4XSX - chains B and C of the 6 polymer chains in the assembly; structure by X-ray diffraction, 3.71 A resolution.

[Chain B]
Protein: DNA-directed RNA polymerase subunit alpha
From: Escherichia coli O139:H28 (strain E24377A / ETEC)
Notes: EC 2.7.7.6
UniProt: A7ZSI4 (RPOA_ECO24); residues 1-234 here = UniProt positions 1-234
Sequence (239 residues; numbered 1 to 239; the number before each row is that of its first residue):
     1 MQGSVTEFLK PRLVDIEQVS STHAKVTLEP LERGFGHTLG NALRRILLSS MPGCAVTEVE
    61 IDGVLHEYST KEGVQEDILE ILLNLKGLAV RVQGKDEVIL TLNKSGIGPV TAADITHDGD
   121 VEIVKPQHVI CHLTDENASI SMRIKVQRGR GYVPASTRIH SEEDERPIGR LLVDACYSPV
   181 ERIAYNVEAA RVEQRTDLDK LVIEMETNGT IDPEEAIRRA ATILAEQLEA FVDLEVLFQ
Disordered / not traced: 1-5, 161-171, 237-239
Construct notes: expression tag (235-239)

[Chain C]
Protein: DNA-directed RNA polymerase subunit beta
From: Escherichia coli O139:H28 (strain E24377A / ETEC)
Notes: EC 2.7.7.6
UniProt: A7ZUK1 (RPOB_ECO24); residue numbers follow UniProt; this construct covers 1-1342
Sequence (1342 residues; each row starts with the number of its first residue):
     1 MVYSYTEKKR IRKDFGKRPQ VLDVPYLLSI QLDSFQKFIE QDPEGQYGLE AAFRSVFPIQ
    61 SYSGNSELQY VSYRLGEPVF DVQECQIRGV TYSAPLRVKL RLVIYEREAP EGTVKDIKEQ
   121 EVYMGEIPLM TDNGTFVING TERVIVSQLH RSPGVFFDSD KGKTHSSGKV LYNARIIPYR
   181 GSWLDFEFDP KDNLFVRIDR RRKLPATIIL RALNYTTEQI LDLFFEKVIF EIRDNKLQME
   241 LVPERLRGET ASFDIEANGK VYVEKGRRIT ARHIRQLEKD DVKLIEVPVE YIAGKVVAKD
   301 YIDESTGELI CAANMELSLD LLAKLSQSGH KRIETLFTND LDHGPYISET LRVDPTNDRL
   361 SALVEIYRMM RPGEPPTREA AESLFENLFF SEDRYDLSAV GRMKFNRSLL REEIEGSGIL
   421 SKDDIIDVMK KLIDIRNGKG EVDDIDHLGN RRIRSVGEMA ENQFRVGLVR VERAVKERLS
   481 LGDLDTLMPQ DMINAKPISA AVKEFFGSSQ LSQFMDQNNP LSEITHKRRI SALGPGGLTR
   541 ERAGFEVRDV HPTHYGRVCP IETPEGPNIG LINSLSVYAQ TNEYGFLETP YRKVTDGVVT
   601 DEIHYLSAIE EGNYVIAQAN SNLDEEGHFV EDLVTCRSKG ESSLFSRDQV DYMDVSTQQV
   661 VSVGASLIPF LEHDDANRAL MGANMQRQAV PTLRADKPLV GTGMERAVAV DSGVTAVAKR
   721 GGVVQYVDAS RIVIKVNEDE MYPGEAGIDI YNLTKYTRSN QNTCINQMPC VSLGEPVERG
   781 DVLADGPSTD LGELALGQNM RVAFMPWNGY NFEDSILVSE RVVQEDRFTT IHIQELACVS
   841 RDTKLGPEEI TADIPNVGEA ALSKLDESGI VYIGAEVTGG DILVGKVTPK GETQLTPEEK
   901 LLRAIFGEKA SDVKDSSLRV PNGVSGTVID VQVFTRDGVE KDKRALEIEE MQLKQAKKDL
   961 SEELQILEAG LFSRIRAVLV AGGVEAEKLD KLPRDRWLEL GLTDEEKQNQ LEQLAEQYDE
  1021 LKHEFEKKLE AKRRKITQGD DLAPGVLKIV KVYLAVKRRI QPGDKMAGRH GNKGVISKIN
  1081 PIEDMPYDEN GTPVDIVLNP LGVPSRMNIG QILETHLGMA AKGIGDKINA MLKQQQEVAK
  1141 LREFIQRAYD LGADVRQKVD LSTFSDEEVM RLAENLRKGM PIATPVFDGA KEAEIKELLK
  1201 LGDLPTSGQI RLYDGRTGEQ FERPVTVGYM YMLKLNHLVD DKMHARSTGS YSLVTQQPLG
  1261 GKAQFGGQRF GEMEVWALEA YGAAYTLQEM LTVKSDDVNG RTKMYKNIVD GNHQMEPGMP
  1321 ESFNVLLKEI RSLGINIELE DE
Disordered / not traced: 1-2
Ligand contacts: 42S (N'-hydroxy-N-phenyl-3-(trifluoromethyl)benzenecarboximidamide): Val550, His551, Pro552, Tyr555, Arg637, Gly640, Glu641, Ser642
UniProt features mapped onto this chain:
  - modified residue (N6-acetyllysine): Lys1022, Lys1200
What the authors report for this chain:
  - binding site for 42S: Arg637, Gly640, Glu641, Ser642
  - mutagenesis - P560L, E562V, R637C, R637S, S642F, S642P: increased growth in response to CBR compounds (citing earlier work)
  - mutagenesis - P552L: increased growth (citing earlier work)
  - contacts within the chain: Thr525-Glu562 (hydrogen bond), Glu562-Ser662 (hydrogen bond), Glu562-Arg687

[How chain B and chain C interact]
Residue-residue contacts - 8 pairs, chain B then chain C:
  Arg33(B) - Glu820(C)  salt bridge
  Arg33(B) - Pro1081(C)
  Arg33(B) - Glu1083(C)
  Gly34(B) - Glu1083(C)
  His37(B) - Arg1216(C)
  Asn41(B) - Arg1216(C)
  Asn41(B) - Thr1217(C)  hydrogen bond (side chain-backbone)
  Tyr185(B) - Thr1217(C)
Other interface residues (no listed pair), chain B (6 interface residues in all): Arg44
Other interface residues (no listed pair), chain C (6 interface residues in all): Asp1084

[Overview]
Chain B and chain C each contribute 6 residues to their interface, with 1 hydrogen bond and 1 salt bridge.
Among the polar pairs are Arg33(B)-Glu820(C) and Asn41(B)-Thr1217(C). The paper reports a binding site for 42S
at Arg637(C), Gly640(C) and Glu641(C) among others; P560L, E562V and R637C of chain C, among others, increase
growth in response to CBR compounds; 7 substitutions were tested in all.
Chain B is DNA-directed RNA polymerase subunit alpha and chain C is DNA-directed RNA polymerase subunit beta,
both from Escherichia coli O139:H28 (strain E24377A / ETEC); the structure, Crystal structure of CBR 703 bound
to Escherichia coli RNA polymerase holoenzyme, was determined by X-ray diffraction, deposited together with
4XSY and 4XSZ.
